Entry 7F79 (X-ray diffraction, 2.70 A resolution); this record covers chains A and D of the 6 polymer chains in the assembly.

[Chain A (and D)]
Molecule: Glutamate dehydrogenase
From: Candida albicans SC5314
Notes: chain D of this document is another copy of the same molecule, construct and numbering; everything in this record applies to it too
Reference sequence: A0A1D8PMH8 (A0A1D8PMH8_CANAL); residues 1-456 here = UniProt positions 1-456
Amino-acid sequence (484 residues; row label = number of the first residue in the row; numbers below 1 keep their minus sign (Met-19 is residue -19)):
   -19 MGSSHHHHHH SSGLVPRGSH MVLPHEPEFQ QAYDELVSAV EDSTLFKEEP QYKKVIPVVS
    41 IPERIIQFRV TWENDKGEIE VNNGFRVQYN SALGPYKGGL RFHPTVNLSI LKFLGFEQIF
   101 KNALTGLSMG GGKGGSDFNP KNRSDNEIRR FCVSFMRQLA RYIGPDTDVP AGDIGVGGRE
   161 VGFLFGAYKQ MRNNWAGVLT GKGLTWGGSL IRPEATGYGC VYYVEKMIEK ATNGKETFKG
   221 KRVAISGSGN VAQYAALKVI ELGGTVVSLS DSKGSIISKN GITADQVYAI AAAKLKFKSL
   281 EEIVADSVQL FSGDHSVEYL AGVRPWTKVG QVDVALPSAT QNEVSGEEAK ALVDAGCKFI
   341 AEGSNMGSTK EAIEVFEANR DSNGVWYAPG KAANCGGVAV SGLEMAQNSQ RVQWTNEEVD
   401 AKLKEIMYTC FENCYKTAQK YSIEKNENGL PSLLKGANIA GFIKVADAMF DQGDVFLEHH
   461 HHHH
Not modelled in the structure: -19 to 0, 457-464 (chain D: -19 to 2, 457-464)
Sequence notes: initiating methionine (-19); expression tag (-18 to 0, 457-464)
Ligand contacts:
  - 2-oxoglutaric acid (AKG): Lys77, Gly78, Gly79, Gln98, Lys101, Lys113, Val149, Ala151, Gly152, Asp153, Thr180, Arg192, Asn345, Gly377, Val378, Ser381
  - NADPH (NDP; NADPH dihydro-nicotinamide-adenine-dinucleotide phosphate): Arg81, His83, Leu94, Lys101, Lys121, Asp153, Ile154, Gly155, Arg192, Thr196, Gly227, Ser228, Gly229, Asn230, Val231, Ser250, Asp251, Ser252, Lys274, Ser318, Ala319, Thr320, Gly343, Ser344, Asn345, Asn374, Gly377

[How chain A and chain D interact]
Contacting residue pairs (19):
  Glu53(A) - Asn126(D)
  Glu53(A) - Arg129(D)  salt bridge
  Glu53(A) - Arg130(D)  salt bridge
  Gly57(A) - Asn126(D)
  Asn126(A) - Glu53(D)
  Asn126(A) - Gly57(D)
  Arg129(A) - Glu53(D)  salt bridge
  Arg130(A) - Glu53(D)  salt bridge
  Arg137(A) - Val133(D)
  Arg137(A) - Arg137(D)
  Gln138(A) - Gln170(D)  hydrogen bond
  Arg141(A) - Gln170(D)
  Arg141(A) - Met171(D)  hydrogen bond (side chain-backbone)
  Arg141(A) - Asn173(D)
  Gln170(A) - Gln138(D)  hydrogen bond
  Gln170(A) - Arg141(D)  hydrogen bond (backbone-side chain)
  Met171(A) - Arg137(D)
  Met171(A) - Arg141(D)  hydrogen bond (backbone-side chain)
  Met171(A) - Met171(D)  hydrophobic
Other interface residues (no listed pair), chain A (11 interface residues in all): Asn173

[Overview]
11 residues of chain A and 12 residues of chain D are in contact; the contacts include 5 hydrogen bonds and 4
salt bridges. Polar pairs include Glu53(A)-Arg129(D), Glu53(A)-Arg130(D) and Gln138(A)-Gln170(D). Chain A
binds NADPH and 2-oxoglutaric acid.
Chain A and chain D are both Glutamate dehydrogenase (Candida albicans SC5314); the structure, Crystal
structure of glutamate dehydrogenase 3 from Candida albicans in complex with alpha-ketoglutarate and NADPH,
was determined by X-ray diffraction together with 7F77 from the same study.
